PDB entry 1TCE | solution NMR | chains A and B

[Chain A]
Molecule: SHC
Organism: Homo sapiens
Notes: fragment: sh2 domain
UniProt: P29353 (SHC_HUMAN); residues 1-104 here correspond to UniProt positions 480-583 (UniProt number = residue number + 479)
Amino-acid sequence (107 residues; each row starts with the number of its first residue):
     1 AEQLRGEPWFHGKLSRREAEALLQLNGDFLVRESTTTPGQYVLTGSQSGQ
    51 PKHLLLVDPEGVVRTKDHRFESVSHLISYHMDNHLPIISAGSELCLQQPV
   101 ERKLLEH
Sequence notes: conflict Ser46 (Leu525 in P29353)

[Chain B]
Molecule: Phosphopeptide of the zeta chain of T cell receptor
UniProt: P20963 (CD3Z_HUMAN); residues 201-214 here correspond to UniProt positions 136-149 (UniProt number = residue number - 65)
Amino-acid sequence (14 residues; row label = number of the first residue in the row):
   201 GHDGLYQGLSTATK
Sequence notes: modified residue (206)
Modified positions: Tyr206 (o-phosphotyrosine; PTR)

[Chain A / chain B interface]
Residue-residue contacts - 26 pairs, chain A then chain B:
  Arg16(A) - Tyr206(B)
  Arg32(A) - Tyr206(B)
  Val42(A) - Tyr206(B)
  His53(A) - Tyr206(B)
  Leu54(A) - Gln207(B)
  Leu54(A) - Leu209(B)
  Leu55(A) - Tyr206(B)
  Leu55(A) - Gln207(B)
  Leu55(A) - Gly208(B)
  Leu55(A) - Leu209(B)
  Leu56(A) - Leu209(B)
  Asp58(A) - Leu209(B)
  Asp58(A) - Ser210(B)
  Asp58(A) - Thr211(B)
  Val63(A) - Leu209(B)
  Arg64(A) - Leu209(B)
  Arg64(A) - Ser210(B)
  Arg64(A) - Thr211(B)
  Thr65(A) - Ser210(B)
  Leu76(A) - Leu209(B)
  Ile87(A) - Leu209(B)
  Ile88(A) - Leu209(B)
  Ser89(A) - Gln207(B)
  Ser89(A) - Gly208(B)
  Ser89(A) - Leu209(B)
  Ala90(A) - Gln207(B)
Interface residues without a listed pair, chain A (22 interface residues in all): Ser15, Thr44, Val62, Lys66, Phe70, Ser92

[Overview]
22 residues of chain A face 6 of chain B across their interface.
Chain A is SHC (Homo sapiens) and chain B is Phosphopeptide of the zeta chain of T cell receptor; the
structure, Solution NMR structure of the shc SH2 domain complexed with a tyrosine-phosphorylated peptide from
the T-cell ..., was determined by solution NMR.
